4TV9 - chains C and D of the 6 polymer chains in the assembly; structure by X-ray diffraction, 2.00 A resolution.

== Chain C ==
Molecule: Tubulin alpha-1B chain
From: Bos taurus
UniProt: P81947 (TBA1B_BOVIN); residue numbers follow UniProt; this construct covers 1-451
Amino-acid sequence (451 residues; row label = number of the first residue in the row):
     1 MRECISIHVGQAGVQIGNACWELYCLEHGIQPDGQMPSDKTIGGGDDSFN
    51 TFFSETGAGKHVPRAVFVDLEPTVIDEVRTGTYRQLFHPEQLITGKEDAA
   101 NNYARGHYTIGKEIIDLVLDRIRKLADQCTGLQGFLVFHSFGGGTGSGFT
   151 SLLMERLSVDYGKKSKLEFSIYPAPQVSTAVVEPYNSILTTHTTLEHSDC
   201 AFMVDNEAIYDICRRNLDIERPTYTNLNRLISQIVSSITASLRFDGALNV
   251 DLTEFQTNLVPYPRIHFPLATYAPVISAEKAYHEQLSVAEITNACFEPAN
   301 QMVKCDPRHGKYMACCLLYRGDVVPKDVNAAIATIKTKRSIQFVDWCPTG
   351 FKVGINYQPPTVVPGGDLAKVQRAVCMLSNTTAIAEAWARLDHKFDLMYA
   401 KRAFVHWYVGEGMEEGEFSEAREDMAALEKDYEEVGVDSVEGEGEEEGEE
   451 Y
Unresolved in the structure: 441-451
Metal / ion sites: Ca2+: Asp39, Thr41, Gly44, Glu55
Small-molecule neighbours: GTP (guanosine-5'-triphosphate): Gly10, Gln11, Ala12, Gln15, Ile16, Asp69, Asp98, Ala99, Ala100, Asn101, Ser140, Gly142, Gly143, Gly144, Thr145, Gly146, Ile171, Pro173, Val177, Ser178, Thr179, Glu183, Asn206, Tyr224, Leu227, Asn228, Ile231

== Chain D ==
Molecule: Tubulin beta-2B chain
From: Bos taurus
UniProt: Q6B856 (TBB2B_BOVIN); the author numbering skips numbers that UniProt does not, so the offset changes along the chain: 1-42 = UniProt 1-42; 45-360 = UniProt 43-358; 369-455 = UniProt 359-445
Amino-acid sequence (445 residues; each row starts with the number of its first residue; note: 10 numbers in that range are skipped by the numbering (no residue carries them; nothing is unmodelled there)):
     1 MREIVHIQAGQCGNQIGAKFWEVISDEHGIDPTGSYHGDSDL
    45 QLERINVYYNEATGNKYVPRAILVDLEPGTMDSVRSGPFGQIFRPDNFVF
    95 GQSGAGNNWAKGHYTEGAELVDSVLDVVRKESESCDCLQGFQLTHSLGGG
   145 TGSGMGTLLISKIREEYPDRIMNTFSVMPSPKVSDTVVEPYNATLSVHQL
   195 VENTDETYCIDNEALYDICFRTLKLTTPTYGDLNHLVSATMSGVTTCLRF
   245 PGQLNADLRKLAVNMVPFPRLHFFMPGFAPLTSRGSQQYRALTVPELTQQ
   295 MFDSKNMMAACDPRHGRYLTVAAIFRGRMSMKEVDEQMLNVQNKNSSYFV
   345 EWIPNNVKTAVCDIPP
   369 RGLKMSATFIGNSTAIQELFKRISEQFTAMFRRKAFLHWYTGEGMDEMEF
   419 TEAESNMNDLVSEYQQYQDATADEQGEFEEEEGEDEA
Unresolved in the structure: 276-285, 442-455
Metal / ion sites: Mg2+: Gln11 (together with GDP)
Small-molecule neighbours:
  - pm060184 (3H4; (1Z,4S,6Z)-1-[(N-{(2Z,4Z,6E,8S)-8-[(2S)-5-methoxy-6-oxo-3,6-dihydro-2H-pyran-2-yl]-6-methylnona-2,4,6-trienoyl}-3-methy l-L-valyl)amino]octa-1,6-dien-4-yl carbamate): Gly100, Asn101, Asn102, Lys105, Pro173, Ser174, Pro175, Ser178, Asp179, Thr180, Val181, Val182, Glu183, Pro184, Gln394, Met398, Phe404, Trp407, Tyr408
  - GDP (guanosine-5'-diphosphate): Gly10, Gln11, Cys12, Gln15, Ile16, Ala99, Asn101, Ser140, Gly142, Gly143, Gly144, Thr145, Gly146, Ser147, Val171, Pro173, Val177, Ser178, Glu183, Asn206, Leu209, Tyr224, Leu227, Asn228, Val231
Swiss-Prot annotation at these positions:
  - motif: Met1 to Ile4 (MREI motif)
  - binding site (GTP): Gln11, Glu71, Ser140, Gly144, Thr145, Gly146, Asn206, Asn228
  - binding site (Mg(2+)): Glu71
  - modified residue: Ser40 (Phosphoserine), Thr57 (Phosphothreonine), Lys60 (N6-acetyllysine), Ser174 (Phosphoserine), Thr287 (Phosphothreonine), Thr292 (Phosphothreonine), Arg320 (Omega-N-methylarginine), Glu448 (5-glutamyl polyglutamate)
  - cross-link (Glycyl lysine isopeptide (Lys-Gly)): Lys60 (interchain with G-Cter in ubiquitin), Lys326 (interchain with G-Cter in ubiquitin)
What the authors report for this chain:
  - binding site for pm060184: Asn101, Asn102, Lys105, Val181, Val182, Phe404, Tyr408

== Interface between chain C and chain D ==
Residue-residue contacts - 58 pairs, chain C then chain D:
  Gln11(C) with Gln247(D), hydrogen bond
  Pro72(C) with Met1(D), hydrophobic
  Lys96(C) with Arg2(D); Asp130(D), salt bridge
  Glu97(C) with Arg2(D), salt bridge; Cys131(D); Arg164(D), salt bridge
  Asp98(C) with Lys254(D), salt bridge
  Ala100(C) with Arg253(D); Lys254(D); Val257(D)
  Asn101(C) with Lys254(D)
  Arg105(C) with Arg253(D)
  Pro175(C) with Asn349(D)
  Ser178(C) with Lys352(D), hydrogen bond
  Thr179(C) with Gln247(D); Leu248(D); Asn258(D), hydrogen bond (backbone-side chain)
  Ala180(C) with Asn258(D); Lys352(D)
  Val181(C) with Asn258(D), hydrogen bond (backbone-side chain); Ile347(D), hydrophobic; Pro348(D); Asn349(D); Lys352(D)
  Tyr210(C) with Asp329(D)
  Glu220(C) with Lys326(D), salt bridge
  Arg221(C) with Met325(D), hydrogen bond; Lys326(D); Asp329(D), salt bridge
  Tyr224(C) with Gln247(D)
  Lys394(C) with Asn349(D)
  Leu397(C) with Glu345(D); Trp346(D); Pro348(D), hydrophobic; Ala440(D), hydrophobic
  Met398(C) with Trp346(D), hydrogen bond (backbone-backbone); Pro348(D)
  Lys401(C) with Phe262(D); Trp346(D); Ala438(D); Thr439(D), hydrogen bond (side chain-backbone)
  Arg402(C) with Phe262(D)
  Ala403(C) with Pro261(D); Phe262(D), hydrophobic
  Phe404(C) with Val257(D); Asn258(D); Val260(D); Pro261(D), hydrogen bond (backbone-backbone); Thr314(D); Ile347(D), hydrophobic
  His406(C) with Val260(D), hydrogen bond (side chain-backbone); Pro261(D); Phe262(D); Pro263(D)
  Trp407(C) with Ala256(D); Val257(D); Val260(D), hydrogen bond (side chain-backbone)
Also at the interface, not in a pair above, chain C (28 interface residues in all): Val182, Glu411
Also at the interface, not in a pair above, chain D (31 interface residues in all): Asp251, Asn350

== Summary ==
28 residues of chain C and 31 residues of chain D are in contact, with 10 hydrogen bonds and 6 salt bridges.
Polar contacts include Lys96(C)-Asp130(D), Glu97(C)-Arg2(D) and Glu97(C)-Arg164(D). Bound to chain C: GTP.
Ligands of chain D: GDP and pm060184. From the paper: a binding site for pm060184 at Asn101(D), Asn102(D) and
Lys105(D) among others.
Chain C is Tubulin alpha-1B chain and chain D is Tubulin beta-2B chain, both from Bos taurus; the structure,
Tubulin-PM060184 complex, was determined by X-ray diffraction (same publication as 4TUY and 4TV8).
